8EB7 - chains G and e of the 36 polymer chains in the assembly; structure by electron microscopy, 3.80 A resolution.

[Chain G]
Molecule: Peptidoglycan hydrolase gp4
From: Salmonella phage P22
Reference sequence: P26746 (EXLYS_BPP22); residue numbers follow UniProt; this construct covers 2-151
Amino-acid sequence (150 residues; numbered 2 to 151; the number before each row is that of its first residue):
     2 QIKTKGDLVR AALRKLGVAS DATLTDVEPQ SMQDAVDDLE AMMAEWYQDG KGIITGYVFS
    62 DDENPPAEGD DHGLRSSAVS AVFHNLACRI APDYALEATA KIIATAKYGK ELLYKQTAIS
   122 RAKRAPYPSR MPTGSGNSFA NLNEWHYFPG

[Chain e]
Molecule: Tail spike protein
From: Salmonella phage P22
Notes: EC 3.2.1.-
Reference sequence: P12528 (FIBER_BPP22); numbering as in UniProt (aligned over 6-116)
Amino-acid sequence (111 residues; row label = number of the first residue in the row):
     6 ANVVVSNPRP IFTESRSFKA VANGKIYIGQ IDTDPVNPAN QIPVYIENED GSHVQITQPL
    66 IINAAGKIVY NGQLVKIVTV QGHSMAIYDA NGSQVDYIAN VLKYDPDQYS I

[Chain G / chain e interface]
Pairs across the interface (24):
  R11(G) with A69(e)
  T24(G) with Q78(e), hydrogen bond (backbone-side chain)
  L25(G) with Q78(e), hydrogen bond (backbone-side chain)
  T26(G) with Q78(e)
  D27(G) with G77(e); Q78(e)
  E29(G) with N76(e)
  P30(G) with I66(e), hydrophobic; I67(e); N68(e)
  Q31(G) with N28(e), hydrogen bond
  Q34(G) with N28(e), hydrogen bond; A95(e)
  N65(G) with K24(e)
  P66(G) with E19(e); D94(e); N96(e)
  P67(G) with E19(e); K24(e); A25(e)
  E69(G) with A27(e); A69(e)
  G70(G) with K24(e)
  D71(G) with K24(e), salt bridge
Other interface residues (no listed pair), chain e (17 interface residues in all): S22, V74

[Summary]
The interface between chain G and chain e involves 15 residues on one side and 17 on the other; the contacts
include 4 hydrogen bonds and 1 salt bridge. Polar contacts include D71(G)-K24(e), T24(G)-Q78(e) and
L25(G)-Q78(e).
Chain G is Peptidoglycan hydrolase gp4 and chain e is Tail spike protein, both from Salmonella phage P22; the
structure, Cryo-EM structure of the in-situ gp4-gp10-gp9N from bacteriophage P22, was determined by electron
microscopy.
